PDB entry 6UU1 | X-ray diffraction, 4.10 A resolution (low resolution: residue-level contacts below are approximate; hydrogen-bond / salt-bridge calls are withheld) | chains CCC and DDD of the 9 polymer chains in the assembly

== Chain CCC ==
Protein: DNA-directed RNA polymerase subunit beta
Source organism: Escherichia coli
Notes: EC 2.7.7.6
Reference sequence: P0A8V4 (RPOB_ECO57); residues 1-1342 here = UniProt positions 1-1342
Amino-acid sequence (1342 residues; each row starts with the number of its first residue):
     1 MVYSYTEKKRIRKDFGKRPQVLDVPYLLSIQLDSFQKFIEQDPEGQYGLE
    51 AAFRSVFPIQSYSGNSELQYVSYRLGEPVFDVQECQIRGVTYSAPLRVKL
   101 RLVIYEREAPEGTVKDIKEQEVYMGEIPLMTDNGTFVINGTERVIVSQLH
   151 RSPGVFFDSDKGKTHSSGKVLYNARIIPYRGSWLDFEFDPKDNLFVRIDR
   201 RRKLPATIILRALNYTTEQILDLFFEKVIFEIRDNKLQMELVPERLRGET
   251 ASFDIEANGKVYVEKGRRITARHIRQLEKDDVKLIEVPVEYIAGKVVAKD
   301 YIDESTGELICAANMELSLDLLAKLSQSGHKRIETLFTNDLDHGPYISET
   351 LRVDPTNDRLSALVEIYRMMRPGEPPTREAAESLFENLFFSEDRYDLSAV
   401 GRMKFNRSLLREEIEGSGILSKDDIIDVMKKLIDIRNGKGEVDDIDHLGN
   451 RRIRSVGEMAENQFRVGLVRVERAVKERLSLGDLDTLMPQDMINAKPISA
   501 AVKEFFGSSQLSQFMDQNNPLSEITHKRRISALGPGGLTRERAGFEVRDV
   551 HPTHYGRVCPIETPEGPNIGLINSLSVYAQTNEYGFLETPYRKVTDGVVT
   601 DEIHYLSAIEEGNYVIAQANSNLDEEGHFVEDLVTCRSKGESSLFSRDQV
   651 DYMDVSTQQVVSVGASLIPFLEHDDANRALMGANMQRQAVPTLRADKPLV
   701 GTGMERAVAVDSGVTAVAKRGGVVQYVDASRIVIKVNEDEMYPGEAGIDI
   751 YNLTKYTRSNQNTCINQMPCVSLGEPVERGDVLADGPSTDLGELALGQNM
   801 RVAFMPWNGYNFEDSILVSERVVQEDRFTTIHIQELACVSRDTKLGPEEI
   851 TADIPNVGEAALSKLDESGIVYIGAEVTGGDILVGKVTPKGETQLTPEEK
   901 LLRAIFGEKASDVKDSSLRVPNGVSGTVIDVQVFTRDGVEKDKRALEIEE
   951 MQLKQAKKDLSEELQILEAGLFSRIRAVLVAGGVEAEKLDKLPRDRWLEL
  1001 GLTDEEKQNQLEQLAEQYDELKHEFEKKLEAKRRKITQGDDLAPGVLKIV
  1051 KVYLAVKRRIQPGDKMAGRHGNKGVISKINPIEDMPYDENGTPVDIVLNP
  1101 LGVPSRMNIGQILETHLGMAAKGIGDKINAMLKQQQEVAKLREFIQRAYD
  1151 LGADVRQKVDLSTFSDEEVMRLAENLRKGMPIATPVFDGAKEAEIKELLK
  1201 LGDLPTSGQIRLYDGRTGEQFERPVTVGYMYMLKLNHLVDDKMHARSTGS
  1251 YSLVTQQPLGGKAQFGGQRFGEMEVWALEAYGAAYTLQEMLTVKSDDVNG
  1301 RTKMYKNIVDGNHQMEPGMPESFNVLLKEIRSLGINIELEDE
Not modelled in the structure: 1
Residues lining bound ligands: CTP: R678, M681, D814, K1073, R1106
UniProt features mapped onto this chain:
  - modified residue (N6-acetyllysine): K1022, K1200

== Chain DDD ==
Protein: DNA-directed RNA polymerase subunit beta'
Source organism: Escherichia coli
Notes: EC 2.7.7.6
Reference sequence: P0A8T7 (RPOC_ECOLI); residue numbers follow UniProt; this construct covers 1-1407
Amino-acid sequence (1407 residues; each row starts with the number of its first residue):
     1 MKDLLKFLKAQTKTEEFDAIKIALASPDMIRSWSFGEVKKPETINYRTFK
    51 PERDGLFCARIFGPVKDYECLCGKYKRLKHRGVICEKCGVEVTQTKVRRE
   101 RMGHIELASPTAHIWFLKSLPSRIGLLLDMPLRDIERVLYFESYVVIEGG
   151 MTNLERQQILTEEQYLDALEEFGDEFDAKMGAEAIQALLKSMDLEQECEQ
   201 LREELNETNSETKRKKLTKRIKLLEAFVQSGNKPEWMILTVLPVLPPDLR
   251 PLVPLDGGRFATSDLNDLYRRVINRNNRLKRLLDLAAPDIIVRNEKRMLQ
   301 EAVDALLDNGRRGRAITGSNKRPLKSLADMIKGKQGRFRQNLLGKRVDYS
   351 GRSVITVGPYLRLHQCGLPKKMALELFKPFIYGKLELRGLATTIKAAKKM
   401 VEREEAVVWDILDEVIREHPVLLNRAPTLHRLGIQAFEPVLIEGKAIQLH
   451 PLVCAAYNADFDGDQMAVHVPLTLEAQLEARALMMSTNNILSPANGEPII
   501 VPSQDVVLGLYYMTRDCVNAKGEGMVLTGPKEAERLYRSGLASLHARVKV
   551 RITEYEKDANGELVAKTSLKDTTVGRAILWMIVPKGLPYSIVNQALGKKA
   601 ISKMLNTCYRILGLKPTVIFADQIMYTGFAYAARSGASVGIDDMVIPEKK
   651 HEIISEAEAEVAEIQEQFQSGLVTAGERYNKVIDIWAAANDRVSKAMMDN
   701 LQTETVINRDGQEEKQVSFNSIYMMADSGARGSAAQIRQLAGMRGLMAKP
   751 DGSIIETPITANFREGLNVLQYFISTHGARKGLADTALKTANSGYLTRRL
   801 VDVAQDLVVTEDDCGTHEGIMMTPVIEGGDVKEPLRDRVLGRVTAEDVLK
   851 PGTADILVPRNTLLHEQWCDLLEENSVDAVKVRSVVSCDTDFGVCAHCYG
   901 RDLARGHIINKGEAIGVIAAQSIGEPGTQLTMRTFHIGGAASRAAAESSI
   951 QVKNKGSIKLSNVKSVVNSSGKLVITSRNTELKLIDEFGRTKESYKVPYG
  1001 AVLAKGDGEQVAGGETVANWDPHTMPVITEVSGFVRFTDMIDGQTITRQT
  1051 DELTGLSSLVVLDSAERTAGGKDLRPALKIVDAQGNDVLIPGTDMPAQYF
  1101 LPGKAIVQLEDGVQISSGDTLARIPQESGGTKDITGGLPRVADLFEARRP
  1151 KEPAILAEISGIVSFGKETKGKRRLVITPVDGSDPYEEMIPKWRQLNVFE
  1201 GERVERGDVISDGPEAPHDILRLRGVHAVTRYIVNEVQDVYRLQGVKIND
  1251 KHIEVIVRQMLRKATIVNAGSSDFLEGEQVEYSRVKIANRELEANGKVGA
  1301 TYSRDLLGITKASLATESFISAASFQETTRVLTEAAVAGKRDELRGLKEN
  1351 VIVGRLIPAGTGYAYHQDRMRRRAAGEAPAAPQVTAEDASASLAELLNAG
  1401 LGGSDNE
Not modelled in the structure: 1-14, 1377-1407
Bound ions: Zn2+ site 1: C72, C85, C88; Mg2+ site 1: D460, D462, D464; Mg2+ site 2: D460, D462 (together with CTP); Zn2+ site 2: C814, C898
Residues lining bound ligands: CTP: R425, P427, N458, D460, D462, Q929, M932, R933, H936
UniProt features mapped onto this chain:
  - binding site (Zn(2+)): C70, C72, C85, C88, C814, C888, C895, C898
  - binding site (Mg(2+)): D460, D462, D464
  - modified residue: K983 (N6-acetyllysine)

== Interface between chain CCC and chain DDD ==
Residue-residue contacts - 342 pairs, chain CCC then chain DDD:
  S166(CCC) with K1151(DDD)
  S167(CCC) with S1064(DDD); A1065(DDD)
  G168(CCC) with A1065(DDD)
  R267(CCC) with R1048(DDD)
  R268(CCC) with D1042(DDD); R1048(DDD)
  D340(CCC) with T1068(DDD)
  F545(CCC) with K781(DDD); L788(DDD)
  R548(CCC) with R780(DDD); L788(DDD)
  D549(CCC) with P750(DDD); R780(DDD)
  V550(CCC) with F773(DDD); T776(DDD); H777(DDD)
  H551(CCC) with F773(DDD)
  P552(CCC) with F773(DDD)
  Y555(CCC) with L770(DDD); F773(DDD)
  P560(CCC) with F773(DDD); T776(DDD); R780(DDD)
  I561(CCC) with Y772(DDD)
  T563(CCC) with R780(DDD)
  E565(CCC) with L783(DDD)
  G566(CCC) with A787(DDD)
  I569(CCC) with L783(DDD); A784(DDD)
  G570(CCC) with R780(DDD)
  Q618(CCC) with V769(DDD); L770(DDD)
  S642(CCC) with L770(DDD)
  T657(CCC) with V769(DDD)
  V660(CCC) with V769(DDD); F773(DDD)
  L671(CCC) with Y772(DDD)
  E672(CCC) with G766(DDD); L767(DDD)
  H673(CCC) with F763(DDD); R764(DDD); E765(DDD); G766(DDD)
  D674(CCC) with F763(DDD); Y772(DDD)
  D675(CCC) with R744(DDD); F763(DDD); Y772(DDD)
  A676(CCC) with Y772(DDD); S775(DDD)
  N677(CCC) with A779(DDD); H936(DDD)
  A679(CCC) with Y772(DDD)
  L680(CCC) with L783(DDD)
  F804(CCC) with S638(DDD)
  M805(CCC) with A637(DDD)
  P806(CCC) with A632(DDD); A633(DDD); A637(DDD)
  N808(CCC) with P359(DDD)
  G809(CCC) with V357(DDD); P359(DDD)
  F812(CCC) with V357(DDD); P451(DDD); C454(DDD); F461(DDD); Q504(DDD); F629(DDD)
  E813(CCC) with A459(DDD); D460(DDD); F461(DDD); Q504(DDD); R731(DDD)
  D814(CCC) with D460(DDD); F461(DDD); D462(DDD)
  S815(CCC) with V357(DDD); F461(DDD)
  R841(CCC) with D256(DDD); G257(DDD)
  Q1061(CCC) with K445(DDD)
  P1062(CCC) with A446(DDD)
  G1063(CCC) with V354(DDD)
  K1065(CCC) with D462(DDD)
  K1073(CCC) with D462(DDD)
  V1075(CCC) with V354(DDD); I355(DDD); T356(DDD); F461(DDD); D462(DDD); G463(DDD)
  I1076(CCC) with T356(DDD)
  S1077(CCC) with T356(DDD)
  N1099(CCC) with D505(DDD)
  P1100(CCC) with A637(DDD); S638(DDD); V639(DDD); M725(DDD)
  L1101(CCC) with Q504(DDD); D505(DDD); M725(DDD); A730(DDD); R731(DDD)
  P1104(CCC) with M725(DDD); Q736(DDD); L740(DDD)
  S1105(CCC) with R731(DDD); Q736(DDD)
  R1106(CCC) with D460(DDD); R731(DDD)
  M1107(CCC) with Q736(DDD); Q739(DDD); L740(DDD); F763(DDD)
  I1109(CCC) with I641(DDD); M644(DDD); L740(DDD)
  I1112(CCC) with V639(DDD); I641(DDD)
  L1113(CCC) with I641(DDD)
  H1116(CCC) with G640(DDD); I641(DDD)
  F1187(CCC) with L767(DDD); N768(DDD); V769(DDD); Y772(DDD)
  E1192(CCC) with I641(DDD); D642(DDD); R764(DDD)
  K1196(CCC) with D642(DDD)
  Q1209(CCC) with G640(DDD); D643(DDD)
  E1219(CCC) with R634(DDD)
  F1221(CCC) with A633(DDD)
  E1222(CCC) with Y537(DDD); R634(DDD)
  R1223(CCC) with S635(DDD); G636(DDD); A637(DDD); F719(DDD); S721(DDD)
  P1224(CCC) with G636(DDD)
  V1225(CCC) with G636(DDD); S638(DDD)
  T1226(CCC) with S638(DDD); V639(DDD); G640(DDD)
  V1239(CCC) with S353(DDD); K445(DDD)
  D1240(CCC) with K445(DDD)
  K1242(CCC) with V354(DDD); Q465(DDD)
  M1243(CCC) with R352(DDD); S353(DDD); M372(DDD); K445(DDD)
  H1244(CCC) with G351(DDD); R352(DDD)
  A1245(CCC) with M372(DDD); E375(DDD)
  R1246(CCC) with D348(DDD); Y349(DDD); S350(DDD); L376(DDD)
  S1247(CCC) with D348(DDD); Y349(DDD); E375(DDD); L376(DDD); K378(DDD)
  T1248(CCC) with D348(DDD); Y349(DDD)
  Y1251(CCC) with D348(DDD)
  L1253(CCC) with R99(DDD)
  V1254(CCC) with R99(DDD); D248(DDD); R337(DDD)
  T1255(CCC) with N341(DDD)
  Q1256(CCC) with R99(DDD)
  Q1257(CCC) with N341(DDD); K345(DDD); R346(DDD)
  P1258(CCC) with R346(DDD); V347(DDD); D348(DDD)
  L1259(CCC) with R346(DDD)
  G1260(CCC) with R346(DDD)
  G1267(CCC) with R346(DDD); V347(DDD); S350(DDD)
  Q1268(CCC) with R346(DDD); V347(DDD); S350(DDD); G351(DDD); R352(DDD)
  R1269(CCC) with R339(DDD); Q340(DDD); G344(DDD); K345(DDD); R346(DDD)
  F1270(CCC) with G344(DDD); K345(DDD); V347(DDD); H469(DDD)
  E1272(CCC) with R339(DDD); L343(DDD); R798(DDD)
  M1273(CCC) with T428(DDD)
  E1274(CCC) with N424(DDD); T428(DDD); I434(DDD)
  V1275(CCC) with L343(DDD)
  W1276(CCC) with R798(DDD); V801(DDD); V917(DDD); Q921(DDD); K1348(DDD)
  A1277(CCC) with T428(DDD); R431(DDD); I434(DDD); Q921(DDD)
  L1278(CCC) with M484(DDD)
  E1279(CCC) with A914(DDD); L1347(DDD)
  A1280(CCC) with R431(DDD); E913(DDD); I918(DDD)
  Y1281(CCC) with R431(DDD); L432(DDD); I434(DDD); M484(DDD); N489(DDD)
  G1282(CCC) with L483(DDD); A1359(DDD); G1360(DDD); T1361(DDD)
  A1283(CCC) with E479(DDD); M484(DDD); I1357(DDD)
  A1284(CCC) with E479(DDD); L1356(DDD); I1357(DDD); T1361(DDD); G1362(DDD)
  Y1285(CCC) with E475(DDD); E479(DDD); T1361(DDD)
  T1286(CCC) with A476(DDD); E479(DDD)
  L1287(CCC) with V1351(DDD); I1357(DDD)
  Q1288(CCC) with G1354(DDD); R1355(DDD); L1356(DDD)
  E1289(CCC) with P471(DDD); L472(DDD); T473(DDD); A476(DDD)
  M1290(CCC) with K345(DDD); V347(DDD); L422(DDD); H469(DDD)
  L1291(CCC) with K345(DDD); V1351(DDD)
  V1293(CCC) with D348(DDD)
  K1294(CCC) with V347(DDD); D348(DDD); V470(DDD); L472(DDD)
  S1295(CCC) with K345(DDD); R346(DDD); V347(DDD)
  D1296(CCC) with K345(DDD)
  M1304(CCC) with L472(DDD)
  Y1305(CCC) with Y349(DDD); Y382(DDD)
  I1308(CCC) with P379(DDD); F380(DDD); L472(DDD)
  V1309(CCC) with P379(DDD); Y382(DDD); G383(DDD)
  H1313(CCC) with F380(DDD); L472(DDD); T473(DDD); L474(DDD); Q477(DDD)
  Q1314(CCC) with T473(DDD)
  M1315(CCC) with T473(DDD)
  M1319(CCC) with E15(DDD); F17(DDD); V1353(DDD)
  P1320(CCC) with K345(DDD); V1353(DDD); G1354(DDD)
  E1321(CCC) with R99(DDD)
  S1322(CCC) with N341(DDD); L342(DDD)
  F1323(CCC) with I20(DDD); I1352(DDD)
  V1325(CCC) with L249(DDD); R337(DDD)
  L1326(CCC) with F338(DDD); L342(DDD)
  K1328(CCC) with E100(DDD); M102(DDD); L249(DDD)
  E1329(CCC) with M330(DDD); R337(DDD)
  I1330(CCC) with I331(DDD)
  R1331(CCC) with W33(DDD); P243(DDD)
  S1332(CCC) with M102(DDD); P243(DDD); L245(DDD); L327(DDD)
  L1333(CCC) with H113(DDD); W115(DDD); L307(DDD); L327(DDD)
  G1334(CCC) with A25(DDD)
  I1335(CCC) with I22(DDD); A23(DDD); W115(DDD)
  N1336(CCC) with K21(DDD); I22(DDD); A23(DDD); A25(DDD); M29(DDD)
  I1337(CCC) with I20(DDD); K21(DDD)
  E1338(CCC) with I20(DDD); K21(DDD)
  L1339(CCC) with F17(DDD); A19(DDD)
  E1340(CCC) with F17(DDD); D18(DDD); A19(DDD); K21(DDD); R1341(DDD)
  E1342(CCC) with D18(DDD); G1376(DDD)
Interface residues without a listed pair, chain CCC (166 interface residues in all): K169, R272, H554, C559, N573, R637, R678, W807, Y810, N811, K844, Q894, G1074, G1102, F1265, G1271, T1292, N1312, D1341
Interface residues without a listed pair, chain DDD (191 interface residues in all): E16, L24, R47, F49, E69, K76, V244, P246, P251, V253, Y269, A328, Y360, P369, K371, I394, Q435, A467, S503, Y512, R538, M724, G732, D785, K789, F935, I937, G938, L1053, A1336

== Summary ==
166 residues of chain CCC and 191 residues of chain DDD are in contact. CTP is bound between chain CCC and
chain DDD. C72(DDD), C85(DDD) and C88(DDD) form the Zn2+ site 1. From UniProt: 8 Zn2+-binding residues and 3
Mg2+-binding residues on chain DDD.
Chain CCC is DNA-directed RNA polymerase subunit beta and chain DDD is DNA-directed RNA polymerase subunit
beta', both from Escherichia coli; the structure, E. coli sigma-S transcription initiation complex with a 4-nt
RNA and a CTP ("Fresh" crystal soaked ..., was determined by X-ray diffraction, deposited together with 6UTV,
6UTW, 6UTX, 6UTY, 6UTZ, 6UU0 and 11 further entries.
